6O2T - chains 1A and 1B of the 104 polymer chains in the assembly; structure by electron microscopy, 4.10 A resolution (low resolution: residue-level contacts below are approximate; hydrogen-bond / salt-bridge calls are withheld).

[Chain 1A (and 1B)]
Name: Tubulin alpha-1B chain
From: Sus scrofa
Notes: chain 1B of this document is another copy of the same molecule, construct and numbering; everything in this record applies to it too
Reference sequence: Q2XVP4 (TBA1B_PIG); numbering as in UniProt (aligned over 1-451)
Sequence (451 residues; each row starts with the number of its first residue):
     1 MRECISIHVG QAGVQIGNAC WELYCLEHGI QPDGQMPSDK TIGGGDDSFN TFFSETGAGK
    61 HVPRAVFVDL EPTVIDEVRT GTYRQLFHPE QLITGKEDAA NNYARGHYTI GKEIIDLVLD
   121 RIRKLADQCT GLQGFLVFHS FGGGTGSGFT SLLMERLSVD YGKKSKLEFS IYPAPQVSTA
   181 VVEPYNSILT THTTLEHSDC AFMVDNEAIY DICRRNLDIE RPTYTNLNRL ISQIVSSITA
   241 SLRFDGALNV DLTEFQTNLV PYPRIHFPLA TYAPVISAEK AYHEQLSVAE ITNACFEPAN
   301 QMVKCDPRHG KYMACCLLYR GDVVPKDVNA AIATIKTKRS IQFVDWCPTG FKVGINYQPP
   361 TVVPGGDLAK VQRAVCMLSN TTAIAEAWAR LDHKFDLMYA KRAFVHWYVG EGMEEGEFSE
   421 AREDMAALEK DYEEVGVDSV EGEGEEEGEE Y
Unresolved in the structure: 40-43, 442-451
Small-molecule neighbours:
  - GDP (guanosine-5'-diphosphate): A247, L248, E254
  - GTP (guanosine-5'-triphosphate): G10, Q11, A12, Q15, D69, E71, D98, A99, A100, N101, S140, G142, G143, G144, T145, G146, I171, T179, E183, N206, Y224, L227, N228, I231
Swiss-Prot annotation at these positions:
  - motif: M1 to C4 (MREC motif)
  - active site: E254
  - binding site (GTP): G10, Q11, A12, Q15, E71, A99, S140, G143, G144, T145, G146, T179, E183, N206, Y224, N228, L252
  - binding site (Mg(2+)): E71
  - site: Y451 (Involved in polymerization)
  - modified residue: K40 (N6,N6,N6-trimethyllysine), S48 (Phosphoserine), S232 (Phosphoserine), Y282 (3'-nitrotyrosine), R339 (Omega-N-methylarginine), S439 (Phosphoserine), E443 (5-glutamyl polyglutamate), E445 (5-glutamyl polyglutamate), Y451 (3'-nitrotyrosine)
  - cross-link (Glycyl lysine isopeptide (Lys-Gly)): K326 (interchain with G-Cter in ubiquitin), K370 (interchain with G-Cter in ubiquitin)
Reported in the primary citation:
  - post-translational modification sites: K40
  - conformationally variable residues (order/disorder transition): K40, T41, I42
  - conformationally variable residues (order/disorder transition): M36 to S48 (from molecular simulation)

[How chain 1A and chain 1B interact]
Contacting residue pairs (15; chain 1A residue first):
  K280(1A) - H88(1B)
  K280(1A) - E90(1B)
  Y282(1A) - K60(1B)
  H283(1A) - T56(1B)
  H283(1A) - K60(1B)
  H283(1A) - V62(1B)
  H283(1A) - Q85(1B)
  H283(1A) - L86(1B)
  H283(1A) - F87(1B)
  H283(1A) - H88(1B)
  H283(1A) - P89(1B)
  E284(1A) - T56(1B)
  Q285(1A) - E55(1B)
  Q285(1A) - Q128(1B)
  E297(1A) - D120(1B)
Also at the interface, not in a pair above, chain 1A (7 interface residues in all): D218
Also at the interface, not in a pair above, chain 1B (15 interface residues in all): G57, A58, K124

[Summary]
Chain 1A and chain 1B form an interface of 7 and 15 residues respectively. Ligands of chain 1A: GTP and GDP.
UniProt lists active-site residue E254(1A), 17 GTP-binding residues and Mg2+-binding residue E71(1A) on chain
1A. From the paper: a modification site at K40(1A); conformational variability at K40(1A), T41(1A) and I42(1A)
among others.
Both chains are Tubulin alpha-1B chain (Sus scrofa). Entry 6O2T (Acetylated Microtubules) was determined by
electron microscopy together with 6O2Q, 6O2R and 6O2S from the same study.
